9CTQ - chains C and B of the 5 polymer chains in the assembly; structure by electron microscopy, 2.41 A resolution.

# Chain C (and B)
Molecule: Bestrophin-1
From: Homo sapiens
Notes: chain B of this document is another copy of the same molecule, construct and numbering; everything in this record applies to it too
UniProt: O76090 (BEST1_HUMAN); numbering as in UniProt (aligned over 2-585)
Chain sequence (584 residues; each row starts with the number of its first residue):
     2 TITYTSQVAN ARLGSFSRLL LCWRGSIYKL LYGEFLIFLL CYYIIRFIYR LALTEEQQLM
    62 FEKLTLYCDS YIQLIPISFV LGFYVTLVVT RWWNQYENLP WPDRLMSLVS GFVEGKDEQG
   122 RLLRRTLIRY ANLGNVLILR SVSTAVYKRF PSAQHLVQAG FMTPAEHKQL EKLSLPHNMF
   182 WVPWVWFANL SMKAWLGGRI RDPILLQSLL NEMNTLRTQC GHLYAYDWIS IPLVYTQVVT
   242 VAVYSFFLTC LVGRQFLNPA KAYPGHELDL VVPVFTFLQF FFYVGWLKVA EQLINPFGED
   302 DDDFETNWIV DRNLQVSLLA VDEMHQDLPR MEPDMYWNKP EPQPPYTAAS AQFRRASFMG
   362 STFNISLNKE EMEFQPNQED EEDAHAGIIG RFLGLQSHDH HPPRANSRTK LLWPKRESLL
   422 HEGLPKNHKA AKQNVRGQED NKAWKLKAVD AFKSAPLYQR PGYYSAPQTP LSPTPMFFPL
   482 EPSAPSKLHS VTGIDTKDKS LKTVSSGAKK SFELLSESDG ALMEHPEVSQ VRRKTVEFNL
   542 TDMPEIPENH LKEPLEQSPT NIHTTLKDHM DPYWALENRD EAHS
Disordered / not traced: 378-585
Metal / ion sites: Ca2+ site 1: Ala10 (shared with Gln293(B), Asn296(B), Asp301(B), Asp304(B) of chain B); Ca2+ site 2: Gln293, Asn296, Asp301, Asp304 (shared with 1 residue of chain D)
Residues lining bound ligands:
  - gamma-amino-butanoic acid (ABU), molecule 1: Tyr68, Tyr72, Leu75
  - gamma-amino-butanoic acid (ABU), molecule 2: Arg255, Gln256, Phe257, His267, Pro274, Val275, Phe276, Thr277
From the paper describing this entry:
  - binding site for gamma-amino-butanoic acid: Tyr68, Tyr72, Pro274, Val275, Phe276, Thr277

# Chain C / chain B interface
Residue-residue contacts (218; chain C residue first):
  Thr2(C) with Trp229(B); Ile230(B)
  Ile3(C) with Ser231(B)
  Thr4(C) with Asp228(B); Trp229(B), hydrogen bond (side chain-backbone); Ser231(B)
  Tyr5(C) with Ser231(B), hydrogen bond (backbone-side chain); Ile232(B), hydrogen bond (side chain-backbone); Pro233(B); Leu234(B), hydrophobic; Thr237(B), hydrogen bond
  Thr6(C) with Asp228(B), hydrogen bond (side chain-backbone); Ser231(B), hydrogen bond; Asn296(B), hydrogen bond (backbone-side chain)
  Val9(C) with Glu292(B); Ile295(B); Asn296(B)
  Ala10(C) with Thr145(B); Asn296(B); Gly299(B); Asp301(B); Asp304(B)
  Asn11(C) with Gly299(B); Glu300(B), hydrogen bond (side chain-backbone); Asp301(B), hydrogen bond (side chain-backbone)
  Ala12(C) with Leu31(B), hydrophobic; Gln293(B); Asp301(B), hydrogen bond (backbone-side chain)
  Arg13(C) with Glu35(B); Lys289(B), hydrogen bond (backbone-side chain); Glu292(B)
  Leu14(C) with Gly34(B); Glu35(B)
  Gly15(C) with Glu35(B), hydrogen bond (backbone-side chain); Tyr245(B)
  Ser16(C) with Glu292(B)
  Phe17(C) with Tyr85(B), hydrophobic; Thr237(B); Thr241(B); Glu292(B); Ile295(B), hydrophobic
  Ser18(C) with Thr241(B); Tyr245(B)
  Leu20(C) with Thr237(B); Gln238(B), hydrogen bond (backbone-side chain)
  Leu21(C) with Gln238(B); Val242(B), hydrophobic
  Cys23(C) with Leu234(B), hydrophobic; Gln238(B), hydrogen bond (backbone-side chain)
  Arg25(C) with Leu234(B)
  Gly26(C) with Leu234(B)
  Ser27(C) with Gln238(B)
  Ile28(C) with Gln238(B), hydrogen bond (backbone-side chain); Val239(B), hydrophobic
  Leu31(C) with Val235(B), hydrophobic
  Ser79(C) with Phe80(B)
  Gly83(C) with Phe80(B)
  Val86(C) with Phe84(B), hydrophobic; Tyr236(B)
  Val90(C) with Phe84(B), hydrophobic; Leu88(B), hydrophobic; Tyr236(B)
  Trp93(C) with Ile230(B), hydrophobic; Ser231(B); Pro233(B)
  Trp94(C) with Arg92(B); Tyr227(B), hydrogen bond; Ile230(B), hydrophobic
  Tyr97(C) with Ala226(B); Ile230(B), hydrophobic
  Asp104(C) with Trp182(B); Arg218(B), salt bridge
  Arg105(C) with Asn215(B), hydrogen bond (side chain-backbone); Thr219(B), hydrogen bond
  Met107(C) with Trp182(B), hydrophobic
  Ser108(C) with Ala189(B); Asn215(B)
  Leu109(C) with Leu211(B), hydrophobic; Asn215(B)
  Ser111(C) with Val186(B); Asn190(B), hydrogen bond
  Gly112(C) with Met193(B)
  Phe113(C) with Leu211(B), hydrophobic
  Glu115(C) with Met193(B)
  Arg202(C) with Trp196(B); Leu197(B)
  Asp203(C) with Pro204(B)
  Ile205(C) with Pro204(B), hydrophobic; Ile205(B), hydrophobic; Gln208(B)
  Leu206(C) with Trp196(B), hydrophobic
  Gln208(C) with Gln208(B), hydrogen bond
  Ser209(C) with Gln208(B), hydrogen bond
  Glu213(C) with Asn215(B), hydrogen bond
  Arg255(C) with Leu75(B)
  Gly266(C) with Tyr72(B), hydrogen bond (backbone-side chain)
  Leu269(C) with Met61(B), hydrophobic; Leu65(B), hydrophobic
  Phe276(C) with Tyr68(B), hydrophobic; Cys69(B), hydrophobic; Tyr72(B), hydrophobic; Leu75(B), hydrophobic; Thr250(B)
  Leu279(C) with Ser246(B)
  Gln280(C) with Leu75(B), hydrogen bond (side chain-backbone)
  Phe282(C) with Val242(B), hydrophobic
  Phe283(C) with Ile76(B), hydrophobic; Pro77(B); Val239(B); Val242(B), hydrophobic; Ala243(B), hydrophobic; Ser246(B)
  Tyr284(C) with Pro77(B)
  Trp287(C) with Phe80(B); Val81(B), hydrophobic; Phe84(B), hydrophobic; Tyr236(B), hydrophobic; Val239(B), hydrophobic
  Val290(C) with Val235(B), hydrophobic; Tyr236(B), hydrophobic
  Leu294(C) with Pro233(B), hydrophobic; Tyr236(B), hydrophobic
  Asp303(C) with Leu234(B)
  Glu306(C) with Trp229(B)
  Trp309(C) with His178(B); Tyr225(B); Trp229(B), hydrophobic
  Ile310(C) with Trp229(B), hydrophobic
  Arg313(C) with His178(B); Trp182(B)
  Gln316(C) with His178(B), hydrogen bond
  Val317(C) with Trp182(B)
  Leu320(C) with Leu174(B); Leu176(B), hydrophobic; Trp182(B), hydrophobic
  Ala321(C) with Val186(B), hydrophobic
  Met325(C) with Leu174(B), hydrophobic; Trp182(B), hydrophobic; Val183(B), hydrophobic; Val186(B), hydrophobic; Trp187(B); Asn190(B)
  His326(C) with Asn190(B)
  Gln327(C) with Asn190(B), hydrogen bond (backbone-side chain); Met193(B)
  Asp328(C) with Gln170(B), hydrogen bond (backbone-side chain); Lys173(B), salt bridge
  Leu329(C) with Gln170(B); Trp187(B); Leu191(B), hydrophobic; Lys194(B)
  Pro330(C) with Tyr131(B); Glu167(B); Gln170(B); Trp187(B)
  Arg331(C) with Ala166(B); Lys169(B)
  Met332(C) with Gln120(B); Leu123(B); Leu124(B), hydrophobic; Thr127(B)
  Glu333(C) with Leu123(B); Thr164(B)
  Pro334(C) with Leu123(B)
  Asp335(C) with Arg126(B), salt bridge; Arg130(B)
  Met336(C) with Val158(B); Gln159(B); Ala160(B); Gly161(B)
  Tyr337(C) with Arg126(B), hydrogen bond (backbone-side chain); Ala160(B), hydrogen bond (side chain-backbone)
  Trp338(C) with Glu119(B); Arg122(B), hydrogen bond (backbone-side chain); Leu123(B), hydrophobic; Arg126(B)
  Asn339(C) with Arg122(B)
  Glu342(C) with Gln316(B)
  Pro343(C) with Gln316(B)
  Gln344(C) with Asp312(B), hydrogen bond
  Pro345(C) with Arg150(B), hydrogen bond (backbone-side chain); Ala160(B); Phe162(B), hydrophobic; Asp312(B); Leu315(B), hydrophobic
  Pro346(C) with Arg150(B), hydrogen bond (backbone-side chain); Ala160(B)
  Tyr347(C) with Arg150(B), hydrogen bond; Asn308(B); Asp312(B), hydrogen bond
  Thr348(C) with Lys149(B), hydrogen bond (side chain-backbone); Arg150(B)
  Ala350(C) with Lys149(B)
  Ser351(C) with Lys149(B); Arg150(B)
  Phe354(C) with Ala146(B), hydrophobic; Glu300(B); Asn308(B)
  Arg356(C) with Glu306(B), salt bridge; Trp309(B)
  Ser358(C) with Trp309(B), hydrogen bond
  Phe359(C) with Thr4(B)
  Ser362(C) with Thr6(B); Ser7(B)
  Glu371(C) with Ala349(B)
  Glu372(C) with Thr348(B); Ala349(B), hydrogen bond (backbone-backbone); Ala350(B), hydrogen bond (backbone-backbone)
  Met373(C) with Thr348(B)
  Glu374(C) with Thr348(B); Ala349(B), hydrogen bond (backbone-backbone)
  Phe375(C) with Pro346(B), hydrophobic; Tyr347(B); Thr348(B)
  Gln376(C) with Tyr347(B), hydrogen bond (backbone-backbone); Thr348(B); Ala349(B); Ala352(B)
Interface residues without a listed pair, chain C (115 interface residues in all): Tyr29, Leu82, Thr87, Trp102, Phe257, Glu268, Thr277, Gly286, Ala291, Gln293, Phe305, Pro341, Ala357
Interface residues without a listed pair, chain B (121 interface residues in all): Ile38, Lys64, His156, Pro165, Pro177, Trp185, Leu207, Thr216, Val240, Leu288, Ala291, Leu319, Asp323, Glu324

# Overview
115 residues of chain C and 121 residues of chain B are in contact; the contacts include 41 hydrogen bonds and
4 salt bridges. Polar contacts include Asp104(C)-Arg218(B), Asp328(C)-Lys173(B) and Asp335(C)-Arg126(B). Chain
C binds gamma-amino-butanoic acid. The paper reports a binding site for gamma-amino-butanoic acid at Tyr68(C),
Tyr72(C) and Pro274(C) among others.
Both chains are Bestrophin-1 (Homo sapiens). Entry 9CTQ (Best1 + GABA open state) was determined by electron
microscopy (same publication as 9CTR, 9CTS and 9CTT).
